7UJ0 - chains E and F of the 14 polymer chains in the assembly; structure by electron microscopy, 3.26 A resolution.

== Chain E (and F) ==
Molecule: ATP-dependent Clp protease ATP-binding subunit ClpA
From: Escherichia coli
Notes: chain F of this document is another copy of the same molecule, construct and numbering; everything in this record applies to it too
Reference sequence: A0A836NDF2 (A0A836NDF2_ECOLX); numbering as in UniProt (aligned over 1-758)
Sequence (758 residues; each row starts with the number of its first residue):
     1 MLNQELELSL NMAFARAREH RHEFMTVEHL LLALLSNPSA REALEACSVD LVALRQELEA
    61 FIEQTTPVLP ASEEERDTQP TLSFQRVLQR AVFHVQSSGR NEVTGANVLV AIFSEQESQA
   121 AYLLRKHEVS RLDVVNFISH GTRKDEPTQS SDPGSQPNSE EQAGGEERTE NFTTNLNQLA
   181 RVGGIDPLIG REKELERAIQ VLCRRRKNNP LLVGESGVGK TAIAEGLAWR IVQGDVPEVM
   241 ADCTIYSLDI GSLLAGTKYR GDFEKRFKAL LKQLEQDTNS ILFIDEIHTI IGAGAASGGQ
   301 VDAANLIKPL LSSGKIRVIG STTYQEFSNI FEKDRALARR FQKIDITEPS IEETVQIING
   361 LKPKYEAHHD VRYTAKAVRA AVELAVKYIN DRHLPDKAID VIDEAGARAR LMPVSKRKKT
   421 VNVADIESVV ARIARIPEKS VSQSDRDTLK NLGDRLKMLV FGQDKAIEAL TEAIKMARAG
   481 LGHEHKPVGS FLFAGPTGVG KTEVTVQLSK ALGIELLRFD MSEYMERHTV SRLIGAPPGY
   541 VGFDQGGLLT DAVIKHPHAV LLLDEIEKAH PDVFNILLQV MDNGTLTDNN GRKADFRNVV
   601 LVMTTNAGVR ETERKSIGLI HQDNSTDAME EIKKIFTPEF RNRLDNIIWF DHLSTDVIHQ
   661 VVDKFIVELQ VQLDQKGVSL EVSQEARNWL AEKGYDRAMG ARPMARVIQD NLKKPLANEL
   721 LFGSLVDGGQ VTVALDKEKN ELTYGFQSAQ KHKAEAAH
Not modelled in the structure: 1-168, 749-758 (chain F: 1-169, 749-758)
Construct notes: conflict Thr169 (Met in A0A836NDF2)
Ion coordination: Mg2+: Thr221 (together with ADP)
Ligand contacts:
  - ADP (adenosine-5'-diphosphate), molecule 1: Asp186, Pro187, Leu188, Ile189, Arg191, Glu215, Ser216, Gly217, Val218, Gly219, Lys220, Thr221, Ala222, Glu286, Ile357, Leu361, Pro395, Ile399
  - ADP, molecule 2: Leu459, Val460, Phe461, Gln463, Pro496, Thr497, Gly498, Val499, Gly500, Lys501, Thr502, Glu503, Leu653, Val661, Lys664, Phe665, Ala701, Arg702, Ala705
  - ATP-gamma-S (AGS; phosphothiophosphoric acid-adenylate ester): Ala336, Arg339, Arg340

== Interface between chain E and chain F ==
Residue-residue contacts (62; chain E residue first):
  Gly184(E) - Arg206(F)
  Asp186(E) - Arg205(F)  salt bridge
  Asp186(E) - Arg206(F)  salt bridge
  Asp249(E) - Pro309(F)
  Gly251(E) - Asn305(F)
  Ala255(E) - Glu264(F)
  Ala255(E) - Lys268(F)
  Ala255(E) - Leu306(F)  hydrophobic
  Gly256(E) - Gly261(F)
  Lys258(E) - Arg260(F)
  Glu286(E) - Arg335(F)  salt bridge
  His288(E) - Arg335(F)
  Thr323(E) - Arg335(F)  hydrogen bond
  Glu326(E) - Arg335(F)  salt bridge
  Lys364(E) - Arg205(F)
  Tyr365(E) - Arg205(F)
  His368(E) - Cys203(F)  hydrogen bond (side chain-backbone)
  His369(E) - Cys203(F)
  Asp396(E) - Lys207(F)  salt bridge
  Asp400(E) - Arg204(F)  salt bridge
  Asp400(E) - Lys207(F)  salt bridge
  Asp403(E) - Arg204(F)  salt bridge
  Asp403(E) - Arg205(F)  hydrogen bond (side chain-backbone)
  Asp403(E) - Arg206(F)  hydrogen bond (side chain-backbone)
  Glu404(E) - Arg197(F)  salt bridge
  Glu404(E) - Gln200(F)  hydrogen bond
  Glu404(E) - Arg204(F)  salt bridge
  Glu404(E) - Gln342(F)  hydrogen bond
  Ala407(E) - Gln200(F)
  Ala407(E) - Cys203(F)  hydrophobic
  Arg408(E) - Gln200(F)
  Arg410(E) - Glu238(F)  salt bridge
  Arg410(E) - Val239(F)
  Leu411(E) - Glu196(F)
  Arg432(E) - Arg197(F)
  Glu523(E) - Asn575(F)
  Arg532(E) - Asn589(F)
  Gly539(E) - Gly539(F)
  Gly539(E) - Tyr540(F)
  Gly539(E) - Val541(F)
  Tyr540(E) - Ala536(F)  hydrophobic
  Tyr540(E) - Tyr540(F)
  Tyr540(E) - Asn590(F)  hydrogen bond
  Val541(E) - Val541(F)  hydrophobic
  Phe543(E) - Lys333(F)
  Gln545(E) - Asn589(F)
  Gln545(E) - Asn590(F)
  Gln672(E) - Leu481(F)
  Arg706(E) - Asn642(F)  hydrogen bond (side chain-backbone)
  Arg706(E) - Leu644(F)
  Lys713(E) - Leu481(F)
  Lys713(E) - Gly482(F)
  Lys713(E) - His483(F)
  Lys714(E) - Met476(F)
  Lys714(E) - Asp645(F)
  Ala717(E) - Met476(F)  hydrophobic
  Leu720(E) - Leu481(F)  hydrophobic
  Leu721(E) - Leu449(F)  hydrophobic
  Leu721(E) - Lys475(F)
  Leu721(E) - Ala479(F)  hydrophobic
  Phe722(E) - Lys450(F)
  Phe722(E) - Lys475(F)
Other interface residues (no listed pair), chain E (49 interface residues in all): Asn171, Ser252, Ile433, Pro537, Pro538, Asp544, Leu548, Leu669, Lys676, Asn718
Other interface residues (no listed pair), chain F (46 interface residues in all): Ile199, Val201, Ser328, Gly480, Phe543, Thr587, Asp588, Arg641

== Overview ==
49 residues of chain E and 46 residues of chain F are in contact, with 8 hydrogen bonds and 11 salt bridges.
Among the polar pairs are Asp186(E)-Arg205(F), Asp186(E)-Arg206(F) and Glu286(E)-Arg335(F). Ligands of chain
E: ATP-gamma-S and ADP.
Chain E and chain F are both ATP-dependent Clp protease ATP-binding subunit ClpA (Escherichia coli); the
structure, ClpAP complex bound to ClpS N-terminal extension, class IIIb, was determined by electron microscopy
together with 7UIV, 7UIW, 7UIX, 7UIZ and 7UIY from the same study.
